Entry 6Y9H (X-ray diffraction, 1.48 A resolution); this record covers chains L and H of the 4 polymer chains in the assembly.

Chain L:
Molecule: Prothrombin
Source organism: Homo sapiens
Notes: EC 3.4.21.5
Reference sequence: P00734 (THRB_HUMAN); the construct lacks a stretch of the UniProt sequence, so the offset changes along the chain: -4 to 0 = UniProt 328-332; 1-14 = UniProt 336-349; 15-17 = UniProt 361-363
Amino-acid sequence (36 residues; row label = number of the first residue in the row; a row labelled like 14A-14K holds insertion residues (14A, then the next letters in order); numbers below 1 keep their minus sign (Thr-4 is residue -4)):
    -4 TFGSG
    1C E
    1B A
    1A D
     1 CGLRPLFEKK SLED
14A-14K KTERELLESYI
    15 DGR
Not modelled in the structure: -4 to 0, 15-17
UniProt features mapped onto this chain:
  - site: Arg17 (Cleavage)

Chain H:
Molecule: Prothrombin
Source organism: Homo sapiens
Notes: EC 3.4.21.5
Reference sequence: P00734 (THRB_HUMAN); the construct lacks a stretch of the UniProt sequence and is renumbered around it, so the offset changes along the chain: 16-36 = UniProt 364-384; 37-60 = UniProt 386-409; 61-77 = UniProt 419-435; 78-97 = UniProt 437-456; 7 more segments
Amino-acid sequence (259 residues; numbered 16 to 247 plus 30 insertion-coded residues; 3 numbers in that range are skipped by the numbering (no residue carries them; nothing is unmodelled there); the number before each row is that of its first residue; a row labelled like 60A-60I holds insertion residues (60A, then the next letters in order)):
    16 IVEGSDAEIG MSPWQVMLFR K
   36A S
    37 PQELLCGASL ISDRWVLTAA HCLL
60A-60I YPPWDKNFT
    61 ENDLLVRIGK HSRTRYE
   77A R
    78 NIEKISMLEK IYIHPRYNWR
   97A E
    98 NLDRDIALMK LKKPVAFSDY IHPVCLPDRE TA
129A-129C ASL
   130 LQAGYKGRVT GWGNLKET
147A-147G WTANVGK
   150 GQPSVLQVVN LPIVERPVCK DSTRIRITDN MFCAG
  184A Y
   185 KP
186A-186D DEGK
   187 RGDACEGDSG GPFVMKSP
204A-204B FN
   205 NRWYQMGIVS WGE
   219 GCD
  221A R
   222 DGKYGFYTHV FRLKKWIQKV IDQFGE
Not modelled in the structure: 147A-147G, 246-247
Cystine bridges: Cys42-Cys58, Cys168-Cys182, Cys191-Cys220
Glycans and other covalent adducts: N-acetylglucosamine (NAG) linked to Asn60G
Metal / ion sites: Na+ site 1: Lys169, Thr172, Phe204A; Na+ site 2: Arg221A, Lys224
UniProt features mapped onto this chain:
  - region: Ala183 to Val200 (High affinity receptor-binding region which is also known as the TP508 peptide)
  - active site (Charge relay system): His57, Asp102, Ser195
  - glycosylation: Asn60G (N-linked (GlcNAc...) (complex) asparagine)

Interface between chain L and chain H:
Cross-chain cystine bridges: Cys1(L)-Cys122(H)
Residue-residue contacts (59; chain L residue first):
  Cys1(L) with Pro120(H); Val121(H); Cys122(H), disulfide; Arg206(H), hydrogen bond (backbone-side chain)
  Asp1A(L) with His119(H), salt bridge; Arg206(H)
  Ala1B(L) with Arg206(H), hydrogen bond (backbone-side chain)
  Gly2(L) with Trp29(H); Pro120(H), hydrogen bond (backbone-backbone); Cys122(H); Arg206(H); Trp207(H), hydrogen bond (backbone-backbone)
  Leu3(L) with His119(H), hydrogen bond (backbone-side chain); Asn205(H); Arg206(H)
  Arg4(L) with Gly25(H); Met26(H), hydrogen bond (side chain-backbone); Pro28(H); Trp29(H); Arg137(H); Trp207(H)
  Pro5(L) with Ser115(H); Asp116(H); His119(H)
  Leu6(L) with Ile24(H); Asp116(H)
  Phe7(L) with Glu23(H); Ile24(H); Gly25(H); Met26(H), hydrophobic
  Glu8(L) with Lys202(H), salt bridge; Asn205(H); Trp207(H), hydrogen bond
  Asp14(L) with Glu23(H); Met26(H); Arg137(H), salt bridge; Trp207(H)
  Lys14A(L) with Glu23(H), hydrogen bond (backbone-side chain)
  Thr14B(L) with Arg137(H), hydrogen bond; Asn159(H), hydrogen bond
  Glu14C(L) with Arg137(H); Lys202(H), salt bridge
  Glu14E(L) with Lys135(H), salt bridge; Asn159(H), hydrogen bond; Tyr184A(H), hydrogen bond
  Leu14F(L) with Lys135(H); Gly136(H); Asn159(H); Trp207(H), hydrophobic
  Leu14G(L) with Pro204(H), hydrophobic
  Ser14I(L) with Gly133(H); Tyr134(H); Lys135(H), hydrogen bond (side chain-backbone)
  Tyr14J(L) with Tyr134(H), hydrophobic; Lys135(H), hydrogen bond (side chain-backbone); Met201(H); Lys202(H); Pro204(H)
  Ile14K(L) with Tyr134(H)
Other interface residues (no listed pair), chain L (21 interface residues in all): Glu1C
Other interface residues (no listed pair), chain H (27 interface residues in all): Tyr117, Leu129C

In short:
21 residues of chain L and 27 residues of chain H are in contact; the contacts include 1 disulfide bond, 14
hydrogen bonds and 5 salt bridges. Polar pairs include Asp1A(L)-His119(H), Glu8(L)-Lys202(H) and
Glu14E(L)-Lys135(H). Covalently linked N-acetylglucosamine: at Asn60G(H).
Chain L is Prothrombin and chain H is Prothrombin, both from Homo sapiens; the structure, Thrombin in complex
with D-Phe-Pro-m-Trifluoromethylbenzylamide derivative (phe2), was determined by X-ray diffraction.
